1NEY - chains A and B; structure by X-ray diffraction, 1.20 A resolution.

# Chain A (and B)
Protein: triosephosphate isomerase
Organism: Saccharomyces cerevisiae
Notes: EC 5.3.1.1; chain B of this document is another copy of the same molecule, construct and numbering; everything in this record applies to it too
UniProt: P00942 (TPIS_YEAST); residues 2-248 here correspond to UniProt positions 1-247 (UniProt number = residue number - 1)
Sequence (247 residues; row label = number of the first residue in the row):
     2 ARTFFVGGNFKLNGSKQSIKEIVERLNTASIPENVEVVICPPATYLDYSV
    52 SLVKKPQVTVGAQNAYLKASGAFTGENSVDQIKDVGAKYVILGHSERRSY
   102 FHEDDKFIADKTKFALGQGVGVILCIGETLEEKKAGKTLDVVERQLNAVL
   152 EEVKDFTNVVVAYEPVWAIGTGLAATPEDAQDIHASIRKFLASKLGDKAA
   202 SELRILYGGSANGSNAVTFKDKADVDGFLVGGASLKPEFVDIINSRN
Modified residues: Trp-168 (fluorotryptophane; FTR)
Construct notes: engineered mutation Tyr-90 (Trp89 in P00942), Phe-157 (Trp156 in P00942), Trp-168 (Trp167 in P00942)
Ligand contacts: 1,3-dihydroxyacetonephosphate (13P): Asn-10, Lys-12, His-95, Glu-97, Glu-165, Ala-169, Ile-170, Gly-171, Gly-210, Ser-211, Ala-212, Leu-230, Val-231, Gly-232, Gly-233
Reported in the primary citation:
  - catalytic residues: His-95, Glu-165
  - binding site for 1,3-dihydroxyacetonephosphate: Lys-12, His-95, Glu-165
  - catalytic residues: Lys-12 (proposed by the authors, not directly observed)
  - contacts within the chain: Glu-165/Ile-170 (hydrophobic contact)
  - mutagenesis - W90Y/W157F: unchanged catalytic activity (citing earlier work)
  - conformationally variable residues (loop rearrangement): Val-167 to Ala-176

# Chain A / chain B interface
Residue-residue contacts (79; chain A residue first):
  Asn-10(A) with Thr-75(B), hydrogen bond
  Lys-12(A) with Gly-72(B); Ala-73(B); Thr-75(B)
  Leu-13(A) with Lys-69(B); Ser-71(B); Gly-72(B), hydrogen bond (backbone-backbone); Glu-77(B); Asn-78(B); Ser-79(B); Gln-82(B)
  Asn-14(A) with Ser-71(B); Gly-72(B); Gln-82(B)
  Gly-15(A) with Gln-82(B), hydrogen bond (backbone-side chain)
  Ser-16(A) with Asp-85(B)
  Lys-17(A) with Asp-48(B), salt bridge; Asp-85(B), hydrogen bond (backbone-side chain)
  Pro-43(A) with Gln-82(B)
  Ala-44(A) with Ala-44(B); Thr-45(B)
  Thr-45(A) with Ala-44(B); Gln-82(B); Val-86(B)
  Tyr-46(A) with Gln-82(B); Asp-85(B), hydrogen bond; Val-86(B), hydrophobic
  Asp-48(A) with Lys-17(B), salt bridge
  Gln-64(A) with Thr-75(B); Gly-76(B), hydrogen bond (side chain-backbone)
  Asn-65(A) with Gly-76(B)
  Tyr-67(A) with Tyr-101(B), hydrogen bond; Phe-102(B), hydrophobic
  Lys-69(A) with Leu-13(B)
  Ser-71(A) with Leu-13(B); Asn-14(B)
  Gly-72(A) with Lys-12(B); Leu-13(B), hydrogen bond (backbone-backbone); Asn-14(B)
  Ala-73(A) with Lys-12(B); Glu-97(B)
  Phe-74(A) with Glu-97(B)
  Thr-75(A) with Asn-10(B), hydrogen bond; Lys-12(B); Gln-64(B); His-95(B); Glu-97(B), hydrogen bond; Arg-98(B), hydrogen bond (backbone-side chain)
  Gly-76(A) with Gln-64(B), hydrogen bond (backbone-side chain); Asn-65(B); Arg-98(B)
  Glu-77(A) with Leu-13(B); Arg-98(B), salt bridge; Phe-102(B)
  Asn-78(A) with Leu-13(B)
  Ser-79(A) with Leu-13(B)
  Gln-82(A) with Leu-13(B); Asn-14(B); Gly-15(B), hydrogen bond (side chain-backbone); Pro-43(B); Thr-45(B); Tyr-46(B)
  Asp-85(A) with Ser-16(B); Lys-17(B), hydrogen bond (side chain-backbone); Tyr-46(B), hydrogen bond
  Val-86(A) with Thr-45(B); Tyr-46(B), hydrophobic
  His-95(A) with Thr-75(B)
  Glu-97(A) with Ala-73(B); Phe-74(B); Thr-75(B), hydrogen bond
  Arg-98(A) with Thr-75(B), hydrogen bond (side chain-backbone); Gly-76(B); Glu-77(B), salt bridge
  Phe-102(A) with Tyr-67(B), hydrophobic; Glu-77(B); His-103(B)
  His-103(A) with His-103(B)
  Phe-108(A) with Tyr-101(B)
Also at the interface, not in a pair above, chain A (37 interface residues in all): Leu-47, Ala-70, Tyr-101
Also at the interface, not in a pair above, chain B (37 interface residues in all): Leu-47, Ala-70, Phe-108

# Overview
Chain A and chain B each contribute 37 residues to their interface, with 17 hydrogen bonds and 4 salt bridges.
Among the polar pairs are Lys-17(A)/Asp-48(B), Glu-77(A)/Arg-98(B) and Asn-10(A)/Thr-75(B). Chain A binds
1,3-dihydroxyacetonephosphate. From the paper: catalytic residues His-95(A), Glu-165(A) and Lys-12(A);
W90Y/W157F of chain A leave catalytic activity unchanged.
Both chains are triosephosphate isomerase (Saccharomyces cerevisiae). Entry 1NEY (Triosephosphate Isomerase in
Complex with DHAP) was determined by X-ray diffraction (same publication as 1NF0).
